Entry 3AGP (X-ray diffraction, 2.80 A resolution); this record covers chain A.

Chain A:
Protein: Elongation factor Ts, Elongation factor Tu, LINKER, Q beta replicase
Organism: Escherichia coli O157:H7
UniProtKB: chimeric construct of P0A6P3, P0A6N3, Q8LTE0: residues 1-283 from P0A6P3 (EFTS_ECO57) positions 1-283 (same numbers); residues 285-678 from P0A6N3 positions 1-394 (UniProt number = residue number - 284); residues 695-1283 from Q8LTE0 positions 1-589 (UniProt number = residue number - 694)
Chain sequence (1289 residues; each row starts with the number of its first residue):
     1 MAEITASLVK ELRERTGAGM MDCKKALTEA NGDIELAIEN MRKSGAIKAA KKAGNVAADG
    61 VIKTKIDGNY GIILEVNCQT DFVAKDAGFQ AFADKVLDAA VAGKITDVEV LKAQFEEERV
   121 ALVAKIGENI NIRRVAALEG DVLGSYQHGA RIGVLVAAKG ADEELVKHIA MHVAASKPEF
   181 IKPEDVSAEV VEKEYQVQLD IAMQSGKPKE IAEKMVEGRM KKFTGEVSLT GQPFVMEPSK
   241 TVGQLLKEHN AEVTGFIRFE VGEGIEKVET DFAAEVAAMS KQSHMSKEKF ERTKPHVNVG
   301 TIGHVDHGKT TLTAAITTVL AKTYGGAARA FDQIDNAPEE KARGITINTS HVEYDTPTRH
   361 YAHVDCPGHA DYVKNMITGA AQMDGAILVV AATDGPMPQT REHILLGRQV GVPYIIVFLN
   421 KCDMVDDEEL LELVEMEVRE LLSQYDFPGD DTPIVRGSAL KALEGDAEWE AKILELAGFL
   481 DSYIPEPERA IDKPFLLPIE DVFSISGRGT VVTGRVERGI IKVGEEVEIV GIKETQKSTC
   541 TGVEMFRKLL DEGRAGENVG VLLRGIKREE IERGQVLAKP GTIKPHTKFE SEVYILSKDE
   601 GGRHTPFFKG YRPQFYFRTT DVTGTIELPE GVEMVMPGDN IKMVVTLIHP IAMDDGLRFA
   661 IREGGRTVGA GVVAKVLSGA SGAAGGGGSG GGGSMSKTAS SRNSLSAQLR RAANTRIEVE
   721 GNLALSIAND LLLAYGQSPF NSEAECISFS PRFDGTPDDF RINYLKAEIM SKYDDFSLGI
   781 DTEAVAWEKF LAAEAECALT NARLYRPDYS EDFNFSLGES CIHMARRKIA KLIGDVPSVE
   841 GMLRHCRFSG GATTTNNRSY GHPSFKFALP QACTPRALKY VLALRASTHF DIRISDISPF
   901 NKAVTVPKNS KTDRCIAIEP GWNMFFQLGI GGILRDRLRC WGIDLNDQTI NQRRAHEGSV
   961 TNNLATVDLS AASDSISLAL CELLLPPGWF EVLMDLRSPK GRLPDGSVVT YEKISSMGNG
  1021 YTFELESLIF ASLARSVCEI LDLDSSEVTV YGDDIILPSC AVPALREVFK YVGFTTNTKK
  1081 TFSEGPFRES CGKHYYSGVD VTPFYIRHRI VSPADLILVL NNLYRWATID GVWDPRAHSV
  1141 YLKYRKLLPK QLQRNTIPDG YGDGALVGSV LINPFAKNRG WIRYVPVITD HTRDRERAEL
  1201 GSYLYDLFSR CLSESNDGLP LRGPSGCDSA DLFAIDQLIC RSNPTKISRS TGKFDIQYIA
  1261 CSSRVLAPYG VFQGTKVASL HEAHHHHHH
Unresolved in the structure: 1, 287-289, 327-348, 681-699, 1217-1233, 1265-1289
Differences from the reference sequence: linker (284); expression tag (1284-1289)
Swiss-Prot annotation at these positions:
  - region: T80 to V83 (Involved in Mg(2+) ion dislocation from EF-Tu)

Overview:
Chain A is Elongation factor Ts, Elongation factor Tu, LINKER, Q beta replicase (Escherichia coli O157:H7);
the structure, Structure of viral polymerase form I, was determined by X-ray diffraction, deposited together
with 3AGQ.
